4A66 - chain A; structure by X-ray diffraction, 1.95 A resolution.

# Chain A
Molecule: Spore coat protein A
Organism: Bacillus subtilis
Notes: EC 1.10.3.2
Reference sequence: P07788 (COTA_BACSU); residues 1-513 here = UniProt positions 1-513
Chain sequence (513 residues; row label = number of the first residue in the row):
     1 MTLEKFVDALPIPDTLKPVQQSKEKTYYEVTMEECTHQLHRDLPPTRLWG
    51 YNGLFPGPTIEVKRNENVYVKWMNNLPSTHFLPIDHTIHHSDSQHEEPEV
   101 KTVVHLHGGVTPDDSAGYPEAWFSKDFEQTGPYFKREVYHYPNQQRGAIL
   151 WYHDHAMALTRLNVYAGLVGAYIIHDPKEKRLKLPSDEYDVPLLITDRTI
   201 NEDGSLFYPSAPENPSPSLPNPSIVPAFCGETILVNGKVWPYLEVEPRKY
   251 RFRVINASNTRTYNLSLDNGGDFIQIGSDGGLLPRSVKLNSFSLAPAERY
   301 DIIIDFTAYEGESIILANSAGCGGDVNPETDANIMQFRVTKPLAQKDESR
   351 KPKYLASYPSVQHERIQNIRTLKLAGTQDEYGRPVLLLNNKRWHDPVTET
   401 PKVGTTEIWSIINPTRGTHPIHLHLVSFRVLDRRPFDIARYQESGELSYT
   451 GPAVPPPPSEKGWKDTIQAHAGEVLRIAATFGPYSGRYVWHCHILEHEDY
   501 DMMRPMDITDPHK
Unresolved in the structure: 1, 91-95, 360-363, 512-513
Cystine bridges: Cys-229/Cys-322
Construct notes: engineered mutation Ala-116 (Asp in P07788)
Bound ions: Cu ion site 1: His-105, His-422 (together with peroxide ion); Cu ion site 2: His-107, His-153, His-493 (together with peroxide ion); Cu ion site 3: His-155, His-424, His-491 (together with peroxide ion); Cu ion site 4: His-419, Cys-492, His-497
Residues lining bound ligands: peroxide ion (PER): His-105, His-107, His-153, His-155, His-422, His-424, His-491, His-493, Glu-498
Curated features (UniProtKB/Swiss-Prot):
  - binding site (Cu cation): His-105, His-107, His-153, His-155, His-419, His-422, His-424, His-491, Cys-492, His-493, His-497, Met-502
  - site: Glu-498 (Plays a crucial role in the protonation steps)

# Overview
Ligands of chain A: peroxide ion. His-105 and His-422 form the Cu ion site 1. The Cu ion site 2 is built by
His-107, His-153 and His-493. From UniProt: 12 Cu cation-binding residues.
Chain A is Spore coat protein A (Bacillus subtilis); the structure, Mutations in the neighbourhood of
CotA-laccase trinuclear site: D116A mutant, was determined by X-ray diffraction (same publication as 4A67 and
4A68).
